Entry 8EIC (X-ray diffraction, 2.62 A resolution); this record covers chains B and C of the 3 polymer chains in the assembly.

# Chain B
Name: E3 ubiquitin-protein ligase Mdm2
From: Homo sapiens
Notes: EC 2.3.2.27; fragment: P53 binding domain
Reference sequence: Q00987 (MDM2_HUMAN); numbering as in UniProt (aligned over 17-111)
Chain sequence (95 residues; numbered 17 to 111; the number before each row is that of its first residue):
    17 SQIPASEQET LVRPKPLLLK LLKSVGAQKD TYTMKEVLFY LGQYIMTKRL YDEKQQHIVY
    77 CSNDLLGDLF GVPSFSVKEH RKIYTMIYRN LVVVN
Disordered / not traced: 17-24, 111
Swiss-Prot annotation at these positions:
  - mutagenesis: G58 (G58A: No effect on its ability to induce apoptosis)

# Chain C
Name: H330
Chain sequence (23 residues; each row starts with the number of its first residue; numbering starts at 0):
     0 XPWKYEQVCY QAAWQCLSDD WDX
Disordered / not traced: 0-5, 22
Modified / non-standard residues: ACE (acetyl group) at position 0; NH2 (amino group) at position 22
Covalently attached groups: N,N'-(1,4-phenylene)diacetamide (WHL) linked to C8, C15

# How chain B and chain C interact
Contacting residue pairs (26):
  T26(B) - W20(C)
  M50(B) - W20(C)
  L54(B) - W13(C)  hydrogen bond (backbone-side chain)
  L54(B) - L16(C)  hydrophobic
  L54(B) - S17(C)
  L57(B) - W13(C)  hydrophobic
  G58(B) - Y9(C)  hydrogen bond (backbone-side chain)
  G58(B) - W13(C)
  I61(B) - Y9(C)
  I61(B) - W13(C)  hydrophobic
  M62(B) - Y9(C)  hydrophobic
  M62(B) - Q10(C)
  Y67(B) - Q6(C)
  Q72(B) - Q6(C)
  Q72(B) - C8(C)
  Q72(B) - Y9(C)
  V93(B) - A12(C)
  V93(B) - W13(C)
  H96(B) - C15(C)
  H96(B) - L16(C)
  H96(B) - D19(C)  salt bridge
  Y100(B) - L16(C)  hydrogen bond (side chain-backbone)
  Y100(B) - S17(C)
  Y100(B) - D19(C)
  Y100(B) - W20(C)
  Y104(B) - W20(C)
Other interface residues (no listed pair), chain B (16 interface residues in all): H73, V75, I99
The authors on this interface:
  - specific contacts: H96(B)-D19(C)
  - interface residues, chain C: Y9(C), W13(C), L16(C)

# In short
16 residues of chain B face 11 of chain C across their interface, with 3 hydrogen bonds and 1 salt bridge.
Polar pairs include H96(B)-D19(C), L54(B)-W13(C) and G58(B)-Y9(C). The authors report a contact between H96(B)
and D19(C). Covalently linked N,N'-(1,4-phenylene)diacetamide: at C8(C). The paper reports interface residues
Y9(C), W13(C) and L16(C).
Chain B is E3 ubiquitin-protein ligase Mdm2 (Homo sapiens) and chain C is H330; the structure, Crystal
structure of beta-catenin and the MDM2 p53-binding domain in complex with H330, a Helicon Polypeptide, was
determined by X-ray diffraction (same publication as 8EHZ, 8EI0, 8EI1, 8EI2, 8EI3, 8EI5 and 6 further
entries).
